PDB entry 1CRX | X-ray diffraction, 2.40 A resolution | chains D and A of the 6 polymer chains in the assembly

[Chain D]
Molecule: 19-nt DNA strand
Sequence (19 nucleotides; row label = number of the first residue in the row):
     1 ATATGCTATACGAAGTTAT

[Chain A]
Protein: Cre recombinase
Organism: Punavirus P1
UniProt: Q71TG5 (Q71TG5_9CAUD); numbering as in UniProt (aligned over 20-341)
Chain sequence (322 residues; numbered 20 to 341; the number before each row is that of its first residue):
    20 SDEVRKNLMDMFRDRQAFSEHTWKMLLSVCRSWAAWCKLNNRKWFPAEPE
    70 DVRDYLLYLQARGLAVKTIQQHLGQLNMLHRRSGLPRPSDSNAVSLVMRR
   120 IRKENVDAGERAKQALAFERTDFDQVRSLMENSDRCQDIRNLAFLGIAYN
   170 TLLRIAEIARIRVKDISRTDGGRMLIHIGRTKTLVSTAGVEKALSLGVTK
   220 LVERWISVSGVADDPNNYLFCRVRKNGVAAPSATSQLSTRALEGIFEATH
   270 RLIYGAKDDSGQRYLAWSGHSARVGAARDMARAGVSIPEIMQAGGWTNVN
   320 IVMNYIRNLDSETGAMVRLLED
Reported in the primary citation:
  - binding site for the 19-nt DNA strand (chain D): Arg-259
  - binding site for the 15-nt DNA strand: Lys-201, Lys-244, Arg-282, Tyr-324
  - catalytic residues: Arg-173, His-289, Arg-292, Trp-315, Tyr-324
  - conformationally variable residues (helix shift): His-289, Tyr-324

[How chain D and chain A interact]
Contacting residue pairs (32):
  DG5(D) / Lys-86(A)  base contact
  DC6(D) / Phe-37(A)  sugar contact
  DC6(D) / Thr-41(A)  sugar contact
  DT7(D) / Phe-37(A)  phosphate contact
  DT7(D) / Ser-38(A)  hydrogen bond to the phosphate
  DT7(D) / Thr-41(A)  hydrogen bond to the phosphate
  DA8(D) / Ser-38(A)  phosphate contact
  DA8(D) / His-40(A)  salt bridge to the phosphate
  DA8(D) / Met-44(A)  base contact
  DT9(D) / His-40(A)  base contact
  DT9(D) / Arg-173(A)  phosphate contact
  DT9(D) / Ile-174(A)  hydrogen bond to the phosphate
  DT9(D) / Ala-175(A)  hydrogen bond to the phosphate
  DT9(D) / Glu-262(A)  sugar contact
  DT9(D) / His-289(A)  sugar contact
  DA10(D) / Glu-262(A)  phosphate contact
  DA10(D) / Arg-282(A)  hydrogen bond to the sugar
  DA10(D) / Tyr-283(A)  phosphate contact
  DA10(D) / Ser-287(A)  phosphate contact
  DA10(D) / Gly-288(A)  hydrogen bond to the phosphate
  DA10(D) / His-289(A)  hydrogen bond to the phosphate
  DC11(D) / Arg-259(A)  base contact
  DC11(D) / Glu-262(A)  base contact
  DC11(D) / Arg-282(A)  phosphate contact
  DC11(D) / Tyr-283(A)  hydrogen bond to the phosphate
  DC11(D) / Ser-287(A)  phosphate contact
  DG12(D) / Arg-259(A)  hydrogen bond to the base
  DG12(D) / Lys-276(A)  salt bridge to the phosphate
  DA13(D) / Arg-259(A)  base contact
  DA18(D) / Arg-243(A)  hydrogen bond to the sugar
  DT19(D) / Lys-244(A)  hydrogen bond to the base
  DT19(D) / Asn-245(A)  phosphate contact
Also at the interface, not in a pair above, chain A (28 interface residues in all): Ala-36, Gln-94, Met-97, Arg-100, Arg-106, Thr-258, Glu-266, Leu-284

[Summary]
11 residues of chain D face 28 of chain A across their interface; the contacts include 11 hydrogen bonds and 2
salt bridges. Among the polar pairs are DG12(D)/Arg-259(A), DT19(D)/Lys-244(A) and DA10(D)/Arg-282(A). The
paper reports catalytic residues Arg-173(A), His-289(A) and Arg-292(A) among others; a binding site for the
15-nt DNA strand at Lys-201(A), Lys-244(A) and Arg-282(A) among others.
Chain D is a 19-nt DNA strand and chain A is Cre recombinase (Punavirus P1); the structure, Cre
recombinase/DNA complex reaction intermediate I, was determined by X-ray diffraction.
